Entry 4QSB (X-ray diffraction, 1.40 A resolution); this record covers chain A.

Chain A:
Molecule: Carbonic anhydrase 2
From: Homo sapiens
Notes: EC 4.2.1.1
Reference sequence: P00918 (CAH2_HUMAN); the author numbering skips numbers that UniProt does not, so the offset changes along the chain: 1-125 = UniProt 1-125; 127-261 = UniProt 126-260
Chain sequence (260 residues; numbered 1 to 261; 1 number in that range is skipped by the numbering (no residue carries it; nothing is unmodelled there); the number before each row is that of its first residue):
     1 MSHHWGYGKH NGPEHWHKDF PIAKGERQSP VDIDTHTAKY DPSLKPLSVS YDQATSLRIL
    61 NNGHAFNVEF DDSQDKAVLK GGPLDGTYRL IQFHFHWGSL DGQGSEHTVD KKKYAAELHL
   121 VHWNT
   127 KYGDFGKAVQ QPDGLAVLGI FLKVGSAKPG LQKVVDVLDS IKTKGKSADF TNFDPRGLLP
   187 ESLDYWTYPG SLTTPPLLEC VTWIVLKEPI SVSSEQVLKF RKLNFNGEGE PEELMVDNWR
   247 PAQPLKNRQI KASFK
Disordered / not traced: 1-3
Bound ions: Zn2+: His94, His96, His119 (together with EWY)
Ligand contacts: EWY (3-{[(4-methyl-6-oxo-1,6-dihydropyrimidin-2-yl)sulfanyl]acetyl}benzenesulfonamide): Trp5, Asn62, His64, Ala65, Phe66, Asn67, Ile91, Gln92, His94, His96, Glu106, His119, Val121, Phe131, Leu141, Val143, Ser197, Leu198, Thr199, Thr200, Pro201, Pro202, Trp209
From the paper describing this entry:
  - binding site for EWY: Phe131 (proposed by the authors, not directly observed)

Overview:
Ligands of chain A: compound EWY. His94, His96 and His119 form the Zn2+ site. The paper reports a binding site
for EWY at Phe131.
Chain A is Carbonic anhydrase 2 (Homo sapiens); the structure, Crystal structure of human carbonic anhydrase
isozyme II with 3-{[(4-methyl-6-oxo-1,6-dihydropyrimidin-2-yl)thio]acetyl}benzenesulfonamide, was determined
by X-ray diffraction (same publication as 4QSA, 4QSI and 4QSJ).
